Entry 4GXX (X-ray diffraction, 1.80 A resolution); this record covers chains B and C of the 6 polymer chains in the assembly.

# Chain B
Name: Hemagglutinin HA2 chain
Organism: Influenza A virus
Reference sequence: Q9WFX3 (HEMA_I18A0); residues 1-176 here correspond to UniProt positions 345-520 (UniProt number = residue number + 344)
Amino-acid sequence (176 residues; row label = number of the first residue in the row):
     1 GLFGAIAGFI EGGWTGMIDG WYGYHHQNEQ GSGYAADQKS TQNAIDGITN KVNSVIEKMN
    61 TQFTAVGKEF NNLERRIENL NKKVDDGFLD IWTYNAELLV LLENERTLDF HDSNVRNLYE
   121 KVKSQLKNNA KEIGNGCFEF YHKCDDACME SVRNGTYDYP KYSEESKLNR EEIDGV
Unresolved in the structure: 171-176
Disulfides: Cys-144/Cys-148
Curated features (UniProtKB/Swiss-Prot):
  - glycosylation: Asn-154 (N-linked (GlcNAc...) asparagine)

# Chain C
Name: Hemagglutinin HA1 chain
Organism: Influenza A virus
Reference sequence: Q9WFX3 (HEMA_I18A0); the construct lacks a stretch of the UniProt sequence, so the offset changes along the chain: 11-54 = UniProt 18-61; 55-83 = UniProt 63-91; 84-95 = UniProt 93-104; 96-125 = UniProt 106-135; 3 more segments
Amino-acid sequence (331 residues; row label = number of the first residue in the row; a row labelled like 125A-125C holds insertion residues (125A, then the next letters in order)):
     7 ADPGDTICIG YHANNSTDTV DTVLEKNVTV THSVNLLEDS HNGKLCKL
   54A K
    55 GIAPLQLGKC NIAGWLLGNP ECDLLLTAS
   83A S
    84 WSYIVETSNS EN
   95A G
    96 TCYPGDFIDY EELREQLSSV SSFEKFEIFP
125A-125C KTS
   126 SWPNHETT
  133A K
   134 GVTAACSYAG ASSFYRNLLW LTKKGSSYPK LSKSYVNNKG KEVLVLWGVH HPPTGTEQQS
   194 LYQNADAYVS VGSSKYNRRF TPEIAARPKV RGQAGRMNYY WTLLEPGDTI TFEATGNLIA
   254 PWYAFALNRG S
  264A G
   265 SGIITSDAPV HDCNTKCQTP HGAINSSLPF QNIHPVTIGE CPKYVRSTKL RMATGLRNIP
   325 SIQSR
Unresolved in the structure: 7-10, 326-329
Sequence notes: expression tag (7-10); engineered mutation Glu-190 (Asp204 in Q9WFX3), Gly-225 (Asp239 in Q9WFX3)
Disulfides: Cys-52/Cys-277, Cys-64/Cys-76, Cys-97/Cys-139, Cys-281/Cys-305
Covalent attachments: N-acetylglucosamine (NAG) linked to Asn-21, Asn-95, Asn-289
Curated features (UniProtKB/Swiss-Prot):
  - site: Arg-329 (Cleavage)
  - glycosylation (N-linked (GlcNAc...) asparagine): Asn-20, Asn-21, Asn-33, Asn-95, Asn-289
From the paper describing this entry:
  - mutagenesis - A227T: unchanged binding to 1F1
  - mutagenesis - A227H, A227P: decreased binding to 1F1
  - mutagenesis - A227H, A227P: decreased binding to 1I20

# Chain B / chain C interface
Contacting residue pairs (14):
  Asn-72(B) with Gln-111(C)
  Leu-73(B) with Asp-104(C); Glu-107(C); Trp-234(C), hydrophobic
  Glu-74(B) with Glu-107(C), hydrogen bond (backbone-side chain)
  Arg-75(B) with Glu-107(C), hydrogen bond (backbone-side chain); Glu-110(C); Gln-111(C), hydrogen bond; Ser-114(C), hydrogen bond; Arg-262(C)
  Arg-76(B) with Glu-106(C); Glu-107(C), salt bridge; Glu-110(C)
  Asn-79(B) with Glu-110(C), hydrogen bond
Interface residues without a listed pair, chain C (9 interface residues in all): Lys-208

# In short
The interface between chain B and chain C involves 6 residues on one side and 9 on the other, with 5 hydrogen
bonds and 1 salt bridge. Polar pairs include Arg-76(B)/Glu-107(C), Glu-74(B)/Glu-107(C) and
Arg-75(B)/Glu-107(C). From the paper: A227H and A227P of chain C reduce binding to 1F1; A227H and A227P of
chain C reduce binding to 1I20.
Chain B is Hemagglutinin HA2 chain and chain C is Hemagglutinin HA1 chain, both from Influenza A virus; the
structure, Crystal structure of the "avianized" 1918 influenza virus hemagglutinin, was determined by X-ray
diffraction, deposited together with 4GXU and 4GXV.
